7N63 - chain A; structure by X-ray diffraction, 1.40 A resolution.

== Chain A ==
Molecule: Putative aminotransferase
Organism: Helicobacter canadensis MIT 98-5491
UniProtKB: C5ZW06 (C5ZW06_9HELI); residue numbers follow UniProt; this construct covers 1-361
Amino-acid sequence (369 residues; row label = number of the first residue in the row):
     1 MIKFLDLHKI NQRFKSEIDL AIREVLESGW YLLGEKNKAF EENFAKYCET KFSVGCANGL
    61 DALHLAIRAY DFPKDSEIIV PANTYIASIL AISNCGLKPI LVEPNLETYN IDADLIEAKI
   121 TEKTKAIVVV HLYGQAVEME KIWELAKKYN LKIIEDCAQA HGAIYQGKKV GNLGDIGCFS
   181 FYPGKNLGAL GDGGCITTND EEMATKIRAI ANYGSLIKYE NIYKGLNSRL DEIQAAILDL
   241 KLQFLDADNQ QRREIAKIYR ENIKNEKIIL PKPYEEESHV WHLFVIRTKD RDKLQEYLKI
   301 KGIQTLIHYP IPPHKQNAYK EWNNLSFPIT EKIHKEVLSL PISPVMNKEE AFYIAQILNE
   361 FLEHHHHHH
Disordered / not traced: 363-369
Differences from the reference sequence: expression tag (362-369)
Ligand contacts: TQP ((2R,3R,4S,5S,6R)-3,5-dihydroxy-4-{[(1E)-{3-hydroxy-2-methyl-5-[(phosphonooxy)methyl]pyridin-4-yl}methylidene]amino}-6-methyltetrahydro-2H-pyran-2-yl [(2R,3S,5R)-3-hydroxy-5-(5-methyl-2,4-dioxo-3,4-dihydropyrimidin-1(2H)-yl)tetrahydrofuran-2-yl]methyl dihydrogen diphosphate): Phe-4, Leu-5, Leu-7, Gly-29, Trp-30, Tyr-31, Leu-32, Asn-58, Gly-59, Leu-60, Leu-63, Thr-84, Tyr-85, Ala-87, Ser-88, Val-130, Asp-156, Ala-158, Gln-159, Ser-180, Tyr-182, Pro-183, Gly-184, Lys-185, Gly-193, Tyr-213, Lys-218, Asn-227, Arg-229, Leu-306, His-308, Tyr-309

== Summary ==
Ligands of chain A: compound TQP.
Chain A is Putative aminotransferase (Helicobacter canadensis MIT 98-5491); the structure, X-ray structure of
HCAN_0200, an aminotransferase from Helicobacter canadensis in complex with its external aldimine, was
determined by X-ray diffraction together with 7N67, 7N7A, 7N7B and 7N7C from the same study.
